PDB entry 5HEH | X-ray diffraction, 3.30 A resolution | chains C and D of the 5 polymer chains in the assembly

[Chain C (and D)]
Protein: Proton-gated ion channel
Source organism: Gloeobacter violaceus
Notes: chain D of this document is another copy of the same molecule, construct and numbering; everything in this record applies to it too
UniProt: Q7NDN8 (GLIC_GLOVI); residues 1-316 here correspond to UniProt positions 44-359 (UniProt number = residue number + 43)
Chain sequence (316 residues; row label = number of the first residue in the row):
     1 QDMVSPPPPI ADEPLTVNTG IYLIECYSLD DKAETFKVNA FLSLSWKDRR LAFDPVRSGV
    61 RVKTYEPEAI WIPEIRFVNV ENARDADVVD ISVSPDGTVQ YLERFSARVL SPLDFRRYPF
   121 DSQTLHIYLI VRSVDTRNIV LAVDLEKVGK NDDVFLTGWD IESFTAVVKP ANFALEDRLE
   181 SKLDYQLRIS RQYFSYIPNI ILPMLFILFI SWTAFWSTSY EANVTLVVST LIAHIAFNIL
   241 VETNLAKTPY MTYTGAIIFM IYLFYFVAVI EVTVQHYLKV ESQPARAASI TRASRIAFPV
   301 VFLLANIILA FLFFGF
Not modelled in the structure: 1-6
Differences from the reference sequence: engineered mutation Ala-246 (Pro289 in Q7NDN8)
From the paper describing this entry:
  - mutagenesis - R191A: abolished expression
  - mutagenesis - P246A: unchanged signaling
  - mutagenesis - D121A, T248A, Y250A: abolished signaling
  - mutagenesis - D31A: abolished signaling in response to pH4
  - mutagenesis - D31A: unchanged expression

[Interface between chain C and chain D]
Contacting residue pairs (71; chain C residue first):
  Tyr-22(C) with Leu-175(D), hydrophobic; Glu-176(D)
  Glu-25(C) with Val-78(D); Asn-79(D); Leu-110(D)
  Tyr-27(C) with Glu-81(D), hydrogen bond (side chain-backbone); Leu-110(D), hydrophobic
  Asn-39(C) with Val-78(D); Val-80(D), hydrogen bond (side chain-backbone)
  Phe-41(C) with Arg-76(D); Leu-175(D), hydrophobic; Glu-180(D)
  Ser-43(C) with Glu-176(D), hydrogen bond
  Thr-64(C) with Val-134(D)
  Asp-87(C) with Ala-83(D)
  Val-88(C) with Glu-74(D)
  Val-89(C) with Glu-74(D); Arg-76(D); Arg-132(D)
  Asp-90(C) with Val-134(D); Arg-178(D), salt bridge
  Ser-92(C) with Arg-178(D), hydrogen bond
  Leu-102(C) with Arg-132(D); Glu-176(D)
  Arg-104(C) with Arg-76(D); Phe-77(D), hydrogen bond (side chain-backbone); Val-78(D), hydrogen bond (side chain-backbone)
  Ser-106(C) with Glu-81(D); Asn-82(D), hydrogen bond
  Glu-146(C) with Glu-176(D)
  Asp-153(C) with Lys-182(D), salt bridge
  Phe-155(C) with Glu-34(D)
  Thr-157(C) with Glu-34(D)
  Gly-158(C) with Lys-247(D)
  Gln-192(C) with Pro-249(D)
  Phe-194(C) with Pro-249(D); Tyr-250(D); Met-251(D), hydrophobic
  Ser-195(C) with Lys-247(D); Thr-248(D)
  Tyr-196(C) with Lys-247(D), hydrogen bond
  Pro-198(C) with Phe-259(D)
  Asn-199(C) with Asn-238(D); Glu-242(D)
  Ile-200(C) with Glu-242(D)
  Leu-202(C) with Phe-259(D), hydrophobic
  Pro-203(C) with Tyr-262(D)
  Phe-206(C) with Leu-263(D), hydrophobic; Phe-266(D)
  Phe-209(C) with Phe-266(D), hydrophobic
  Ile-210(C) with Leu-231(D), hydrophobic; Phe-266(D), hydrophobic; Val-269(D), hydrophobic
  Thr-213(C) with Tyr-220(D); Thr-273(D), hydrogen bond
  Ser-217(C) with Tyr-220(D)
  Ser-219(C) with Tyr-220(D)
  Glu-221(C) with Glu-221(D)
  Ala-222(C) with Tyr-220(D), hydrophobic; Glu-221(D); Val-224(D), hydrophobic
  Thr-225(C) with Glu-221(D), hydrogen bond; Thr-225(D)
  Leu-226(C) with Val-224(D), hydrophobic
  Ser-229(C) with Val-228(D); Ile-232(D)
  Ala-233(C) with Ile-235(D), hydrophobic
  Phe-237(C) with Ile-235(D), hydrophobic; Tyr-262(D)
  Leu-240(C) with Ile-239(D), hydrophobic
  Arg-295(C) with Tyr-277(D)
Interface residues without a listed pair, chain C (49 interface residues in all): Ile-24, Cys-26, Ile-207, Trp-216, Ile-232
Interface residues without a listed pair, chain D (46 interface residues in all): Pro-112, Ser-133, Ala-246, Tyr-265, His-276

[In short]
Chain C and chain D form an interface of 49 and 46 residues respectively, with 10 hydrogen bonds and 2 salt
bridges. Polar contacts include Asp-90(C)/Arg-178(D), Asp-153(C)/Lys-182(D) and Tyr-27(C)/Glu-81(D). The paper
reports that D121A, T248A and Y250A of chain C abolish signaling; R191A of chain C abolishes expression; 6
substitutions were tested in all.
Chain C and chain D are both Proton-gated ion channel (Gloeobacter violaceus); the structure, Pentameric
ligand-gated ion channel GLIC mutant P246A, was determined by X-ray diffraction, deposited together with 5HEG,
5HEJ, 5HEO, 5HEU and 5HEW.
